8I13 - chains F and H of the 6 polymer chains in the assembly; structure by electron microscopy, 6.90 A resolution (low resolution: residue-level contacts below are approximate; hydrogen-bond / salt-bridge calls are withheld).

Chain F:
Name: Non-structural maintenance of chromosomes element 1 homolog
Source organism: Saccharomyces cerevisiae
UniProtKB: A0A8H4F9V3 (A0A8H4F9V3_YEASX); numbering as in UniProt (aligned over 1-336)
Amino-acid sequence (336 residues; row label = number of the first residue in the row):
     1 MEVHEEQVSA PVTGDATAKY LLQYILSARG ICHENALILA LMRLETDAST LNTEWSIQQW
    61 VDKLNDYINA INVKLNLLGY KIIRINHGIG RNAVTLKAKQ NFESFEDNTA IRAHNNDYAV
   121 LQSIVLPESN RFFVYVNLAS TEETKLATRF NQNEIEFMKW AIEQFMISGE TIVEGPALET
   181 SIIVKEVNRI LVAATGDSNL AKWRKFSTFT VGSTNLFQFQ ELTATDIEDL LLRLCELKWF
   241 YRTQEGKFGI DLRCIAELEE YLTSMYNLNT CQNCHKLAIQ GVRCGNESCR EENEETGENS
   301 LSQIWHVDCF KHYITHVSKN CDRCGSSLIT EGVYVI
Disordered / not traced: 1-10, 104-116

Chain H:
Name: Non-structural maintenance of chromosomes element 4
Source organism: Saccharomyces cerevisiae
UniProtKB: A0A6L0Z6W9 (A0A6L0Z6W9_YEASX); residues 1-402 here = UniProt positions 1-402
Amino-acid sequence (402 residues; numbered 1 to 402; the number before each row is that of its first residue):
     1 MSSTVISRKR RNSTVTEPDS SGETRKQKKS RSDEKSSSSK DGDPQLEFKV LQGYRDLESE
    61 MHKGRAQVTR TGDIGVAMDN LNAVDSLFNK VIGIKNNGLF AHDARAMVSI SELAQISVRN
   121 LKFDDSRSMV NLENIVNSLK RYMLKEHFKL NNIAENRNDL TLAADEQSAA DQQEESDGDI
   181 DRTPDDNHTD KATSSFKATS MRHSYLQQFS HYNEFSQFNW FRIGALYNTI SKNAPITDHL
   241 MGPLSIEKKP RVLTQRRRNN DQVGEKITAE KITQHSLNST QQETTPEQVK KCFKKLSKKL
   301 GPEGSINLFK FIIDPNSFSR SIENLFYTSF LIKEGKLLME HDEEGLPTIK IKQSISHTDS
   361 RSKEIERQRR RAAHQNHIIF QMDMPTWRKL IKKYNITSPF LD
Disordered / not traced: 1-38, 160-198, 247-291

How chain F and chain H interact:
Pairs across the interface - 28 pairs, chain F then chain H:
  Q23(F) with P235(H)
  L26(F) with I236(H); T237(H)
  S27(F) with I236(H)
  R29(F) with I236(H); T237(H); D238(H)
  Y80(F) with H239(H); L240(H)
  N137(F) with L240(H)
  S140(F) with S245(H)
  E142(F) with H239(H); L240(H); G242(H)
  K145(F) with H239(H)
  L146(F) with P243(H)
  T148(F) with H239(H); L240(H)
  I155(F) with P243(H); L244(H)
  K159(F) with L244(H); I246(H)
  L237(F) with D238(H)
  W239(F) with D238(H); M241(H)
  E257(F) with L240(H)
  Y261(F) with S245(H); I246(H)
Also at the interface, not in a pair above, chain F (22 interface residues in all): V136, A147, M158, R253, M265

In short:
Chain F and chain H form an interface of 22 and 12 residues respectively.
Here chain F is Non-structural maintenance of chromosomes element 1 homolog and chain H is Non-structural
maintenance of chromosomes element 4, both from Saccharomyces cerevisiae. Entry 8I13 (Cryo-EM structure of
6-subunit Smc5/6) was determined by electron microscopy (same publication as 7YLM, 7YMD, 7YQH, 8HQS, 8I21,
8I4U and 6 further entries).
